PDB entry 3MIP | X-ray diffraction, 2.40 A resolution | chains A and D of the 4 polymer chains in the assembly

[Chain A]
Molecule: Mso-8G
Organism: synthetic construct
Sequence (161 residues; row label = number of the first residue in the row):
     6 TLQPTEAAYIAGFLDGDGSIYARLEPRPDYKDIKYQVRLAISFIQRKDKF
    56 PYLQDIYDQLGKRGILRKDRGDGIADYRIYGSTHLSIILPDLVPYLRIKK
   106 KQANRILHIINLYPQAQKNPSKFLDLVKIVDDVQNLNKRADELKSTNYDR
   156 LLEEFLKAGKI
Bound ions: Ca2+ site 1: Gly21 (shared with 1 residue of chain B; 1 residue of chain C; DG3(D) of chain D); Ca2+ site 2: Asp22 (shared with 1 residue of chain B; 1 residue of chain C; DC2(D) of chain D)
From the paper describing this entry:
  - binding site for the 24-nt DNA strand: Arg28, Glu30, Arg43, Arg83, Tyr85
  - conformationally variable residues: Glu30, Arg43
  - mutagenesis - E30Q: unchanged catalytic activity on its target
  - mutagenesis - E30Q, R83T: increased catalytic activity on wild-type site
  - mutagenesis - R83T: decreased catalytic activity on 'gcg' target site
  - specificity-determining residues: Arg83
  - mutagenesis - R43S: abolished expression
  - binding site for the 24-nt DNA strand (chain D): Arg28, Glu30

[Chain D]
Molecule: 24-nt DNA strand
Sequence (24 nucleotides; row label = number of the first residue in the row; note: 1 number in that range is skipped by the numbering (no residue carries it; nothing is unmodelled there); numbers below 1 keep their minus sign (DC-12 is residue -12)):
   -12 CGGAGCGGTCTC
     1 ACGACCGCCTGC
Bound ions: Ca2+ site 1: DC2 (shared with Asp22(A) of chain A; 1 residue of chain B; 1 residue of chain C); Ca2+ site 2: DC2, DG3 (shared with Asp22(A) of chain A; 1 residue of chain B; 1 residue of chain C); Ca2+ site 3: DG3 (shared with Gly21(A) of chain A; 1 residue of chain B; 1 residue of chain C)

[Chain A / chain D interface]
Pairs across the interface (29):
  Gly21(A) - DG3(D)  phosphate contact
  Asp22(A) - DC2(D)  phosphate contact
  Gly23(A) - DG3(D)  sugar contact
  Gly23(A) - DA4(D)  phosphate contact
  Ser24(A) - DG3(D)  sugar contact
  Ser24(A) - DA4(D)  hydrogen bond to the phosphate
  Tyr26(A) - DC5(D)  phosphate contact
  Arg28(A) - DC6(D)  salt bridge to the phosphate
  Arg28(A) - DG7(D)  hydrogen bond to the base
  Glu30(A) - DG7(D)  base contact
  Glu30(A) - DC8(D)  hydrogen bond to the base
  Arg43(A) - DG7(D)  base contact
  Arg43(A) - DC8(D)  base contact
  Ile49(A) - DC2(D)  sugar contact
  Ile49(A) - DG3(D)  base contact
  Gln50(A) - DC2(D)  hydrogen bond to the phosphate
  Arg51(A) - DA1(D)  salt bridge to the phosphate
  Arg51(A) - DC2(D)  hydrogen bond to the phosphate
  Lys54(A) - DC2(D)  salt bridge to the phosphate
  Arg75(A) - DC2(D)  base contact
  Arg75(A) - DG3(D)  hydrogen bond to the base
  Arg75(A) - DA4(D)  base contact
  Ile79(A) - DA1(D)  sugar contact
  Ile79(A) - DC2(D)  base contact
  Arg83(A) - DC5(D)  base contact
  Lys104(A) - DA4(D)  salt bridge to the phosphate
  Gln139(A) - DC5(D)  phosphate contact
  Asn142(A) - DA4(D)  phosphate contact
  Asn142(A) - DC5(D)  hydrogen bond to the phosphate
Other interface residues (no listed pair), chain A (23 interface residues in all): Ile25, Ala27, Arg32, Asp77, Tyr85
Other interface residues (no listed pair), chain D (9 interface residues in all): DC9

[Summary]
23 residues of chain A face 9 of chain D across their interface, with 7 hydrogen bonds and 4 salt bridges.
Polar contacts include Arg28(A)-DG7(D), Glu30(A)-DC8(D) and Arg75(A)-DG3(D). From the paper: a binding site
for the 24-nt DNA strand at Arg28(A), Glu30(A) and Arg43(A) among others; E30Q and R83T of chain A increase
catalytic activity on wild-type site.
Here chain A is Mso-8G (synthetic construct) and chain D is a 24-nt DNA strand. Entry 3MIP (I-MsoI re-designed
for altered DNA cleavage specificity (-8GCG)) was determined by X-ray diffraction together with 3KO2 from the
same study.
